5UAW - chains B and D of the 5 polymer chains in the assembly; structure by X-ray diffraction, 1.85 A resolution.

== Chain B (and D) ==
Protein: Pyrroline-5-carboxylate reductase 1, mitochondrial
Source organism: Homo sapiens
Notes: EC 1.5.1.2; chain D of this document is another copy of the same molecule, construct and numbering; everything in this record applies to it too
UniProt: P32322 (P5CR1_HUMAN); numbering as in UniProt (aligned over 1-300)
Chain sequence (322 residues; row label = number of the first residue in the row; numbers below 1 keep their minus sign (Met-21 is residue -21)):
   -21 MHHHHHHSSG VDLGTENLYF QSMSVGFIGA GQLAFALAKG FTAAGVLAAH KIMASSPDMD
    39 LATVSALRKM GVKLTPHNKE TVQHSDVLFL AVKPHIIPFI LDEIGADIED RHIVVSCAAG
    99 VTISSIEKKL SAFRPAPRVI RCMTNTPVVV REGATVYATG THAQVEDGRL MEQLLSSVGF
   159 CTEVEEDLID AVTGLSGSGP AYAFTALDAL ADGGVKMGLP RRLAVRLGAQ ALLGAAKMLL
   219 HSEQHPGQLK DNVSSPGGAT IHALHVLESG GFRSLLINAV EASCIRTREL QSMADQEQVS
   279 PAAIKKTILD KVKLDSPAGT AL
Disordered / not traced: -21 to -6, 276-300 (chain D: -21 to -3, 276-300)
Sequence notes: initiating methionine (-21); expression tag (-20 to 0)
UniProt features mapped onto this chain:
  - binding site (NADP(+)): Ile6 to Leu11, Ser34, Asn56, Ala69 to Pro72, Cys95 to Ala97
  - binding site (NADPH): Ala8, Gln10, Leu11, Ser34, Asp36, Asn56, Val70, Lys71, Ala97, Asn230
  - binding site (L-proline): Glu164, Ala237, Thr238
  - modified residue: Ser2 (N-acetylserine), Ser278 (Phosphoserine)
From the paper describing this entry:
  - mutagenesis - T238A (10-fold): decreased catalytic activity on l-P5C
  - catalytic residues: Thr238

== Interface between chain B and chain D ==
Contacting residue pairs - 17 pairs, chain B then chain D:
  Asp186(B) - Lys228(D)  salt bridge
  Asp190(B) - Lys228(D)  salt bridge
  Asp190(B) - Ile239(D)
  Val193(B) - Ser232(D)
  Val193(B) - Ser233(D)
  Val193(B) - Pro234(D)
  Val193(B) - Gly235(D)  hydrogen bond (backbone-backbone)
  Val193(B) - Ile239(D)  hydrophobic
  Lys194(B) - Gly235(D)
  Lys194(B) - Ile239(D)
  Lys194(B) - His240(D)
  Lys194(B) - His243(D)  hydrogen bond
  Gly196(B) - Pro234(D)
  Leu197(B) - Pro234(D)
  Pro198(B) - Pro234(D)  hydrophobic
  Arg199(B) - Lys228(D)
  Arg199(B) - Asp229(D)  salt bridge
Also at the interface, not in a pair above, chain D (10 interface residues in all): Arg251

== Summary ==
Chain B and chain D form an interface of 8 and 10 residues respectively, with 2 hydrogen bonds and 3 salt
bridges. Polar contacts include Asp186(B)-Lys228(D), Asp190(B)-Lys228(D) and Arg199(B)-Asp229(D). From the
paper: the catalytic residue Thr238(B); T238A of chain B reduces catalytic activity on l-P5C.
Chain B and chain D are both Pyrroline-5-carboxylate reductase 1, mitochondrial (Homo sapiens); the structure,
Structure of apo human PYCR-1 crystallized in space group P21212, was determined by X-ray diffraction (same
publication as 5UAT, 5UAU, 5UAV and 5UAX).
